PDB entry 5T72 | X-ray diffraction, 1.30 A resolution | chain A

# Chain A
Protein: Carbonic anhydrase 2
Organism: Homo sapiens
Notes: EC 4.2.1.1
UniProtKB: P00918 (CAH2_HUMAN); residue numbers follow UniProt; this construct covers 1-260
Amino-acid sequence (260 residues; each row starts with the number of its first residue):
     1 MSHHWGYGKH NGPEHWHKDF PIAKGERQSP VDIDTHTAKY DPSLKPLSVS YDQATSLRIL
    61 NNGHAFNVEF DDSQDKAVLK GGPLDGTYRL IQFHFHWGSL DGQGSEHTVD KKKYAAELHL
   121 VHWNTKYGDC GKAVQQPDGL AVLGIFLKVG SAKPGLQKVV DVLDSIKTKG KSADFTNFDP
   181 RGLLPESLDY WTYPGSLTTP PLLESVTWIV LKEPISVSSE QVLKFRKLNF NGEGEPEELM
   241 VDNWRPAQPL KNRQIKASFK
Not modelled in the structure: 1-3
Differences from the reference sequence: engineered mutation Cys130 (Phe in P00918), Ser205 (Cys in P00918)
Bound ions: Zn2+: His94, His96, His119 (together with 4WA); 4-(hydroxymercury)benzoic acid Hg near Cys130 (its only coordinating residue here)
Ligand contacts:
  - 4WA (4-[(E)-(4-aminophenyl)diazenyl]benzenesulfonamide): Asn62, Gln92, His94, His96, Glu106, His119, Val121, Val134, Val142, Ser196, Leu197, Thr198, Thr199, Pro200, Pro201, Trp208
  - 4-(hydroxymercury)benzoic acid (HGB): Asn67, Ile91, Gln92, Cys130, Gly131, Val134
Swiss-Prot annotation at these positions:
  - active site: His64 (Proton donor/acceptor)
  - binding site (Zn(2+)): His94, His96, His119
  - binding site (substrate): Thr198, Thr199
  - site: Tyr7 (Fine-tunes the proton-transfer properties of H-64), Asn62 (Fine-tunes the proton-transfer properties of H-64), Asn67 (Fine-tunes the proton-transfer properties of H-64), Gln92 (Involved in the binding of some activators, including histamine and L-histidine)
  - modified residue: Ser2 (N-acetylserine), Ser165 (Phosphoserine), Ser172 (Phosphoserine)
  - natural variant: Lys18 (K18E: In Jogjakarta), Gln92 (Q92P: In OPTB3), His94 (H94Y: In OPTB3 loss of activity), His107 (H107Y: In OPTB3), Gly144 (G144R: In OPTB3), Pro236 (P236H: In Melbourne)
  - mutagenesis: Trp5 (W5A: Impaired activity, not rescued by 4-methylimidazole (4-MI); when associated with W-64), Tyr7 (Y7F: Enhanced activity; Y7H: Reduced proton transfer rate), Asn62 (N62A: Reduced activity; N62D: Strongly reduced activity; N62H: Reduced proton transfer; when associated with A-64; N62L: Reduced activity; N62T: Reduced activity; N62V: Reduced activity), His64 (H64A: Reduced CO(2) hydrase activity, rescued by 4-methylimidazole (4-MI). Reduced proton transfer; when associated with H-62. Enhanced proton transfer; when associated with H-67 ...), Ala65 (A65F: Reduced activity; A65S: 2-fold decrease in enzyme efficiency, as determined by kcat/KM ratio, and efficiently inhibited by chlorzolamide; when associated with Q-67), Asn67 (N67H: Enhanced proton transfer; when associated with A-64; N67L: Reduced activity ...), His94 (H94C/D/E/N/Q: Strongly reduced CO(2) hydrase and p-nitrophenyl acetate esterase activities, impaired stability of zinc binding), Glu106 (E106A/Q: Strongly reduced CO(2) hydrase activity; E106D: Normal CO(2) hydrase activity), Glu117 (E117Q: Strongly reduced activity and sulfonamide affinity), His119 (H119D/N/Q: Reduced activity; H119E: Strongly reduced activity), Val121 (V121A/G/I/L/S: Reduced CO(2) hydrase and p-nitrophenyl acetate esterase activities; V121K/R: Strongly reduced CO(2) hydrase and p-nitrophenyl acetate esterase activities), Val142 (V142F/Y: Strongly impaired activity; V142G: Weakly impaired activity; V142H: Impaired activity), 4 further mutagenesis entries in UniProt

# Summary
Bound to chain A: 4-(hydroxymercury)benzoic acid and compound 4WA. His94, His96 and His119 coordinate Zn2+.
From UniProt: active-site residue His64, 3 Zn2+-binding residues, substrate-binding residues Thr198 and Thr199
and 16 mutagenesis sites.
Chain A is Carbonic anhydrase 2 (Homo sapiens); the structure, Human carboanhydrase F131C_C206S double mutant
in complex with 2, was determined by X-ray diffraction, deposited together with 5T71, 5T74 and 5T75.
